3MG7 - chains B and C of the 28 polymer chains in the assembly; structure by X-ray diffraction, 2.78 A resolution.

== Chain B ==
Protein: Proteasome component Y13
From: Saccharomyces cerevisiae
Notes: EC 3.4.25.1
UniProtKB: P23638 (PSA4_YEAST); the construct lacks a stretch of the UniProt sequence and is renumbered around it, so the offset changes along the chain: 3-63 = UniProt 1-61; 64-144 = UniProt 63-143; 145-200 = UniProt 145-200; 202-204 = UniProt 201-203; 2 more segments
Chain sequence (245 residues; row label = number of the first residue in the row; note: 1 number in that range is skipped by the numbering (no residue carries it; nothing is unmodelled there); a row labelled like 204A-204B holds insertion residues (204A, then the next letters in order)):
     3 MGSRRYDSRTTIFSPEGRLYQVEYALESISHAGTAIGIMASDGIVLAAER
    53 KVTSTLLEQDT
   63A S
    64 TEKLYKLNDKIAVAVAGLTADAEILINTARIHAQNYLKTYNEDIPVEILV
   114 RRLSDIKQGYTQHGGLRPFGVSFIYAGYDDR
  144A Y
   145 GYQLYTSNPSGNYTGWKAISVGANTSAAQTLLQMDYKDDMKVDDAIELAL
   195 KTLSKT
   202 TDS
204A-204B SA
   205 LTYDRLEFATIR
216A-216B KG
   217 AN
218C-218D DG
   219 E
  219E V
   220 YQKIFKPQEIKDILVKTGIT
Not modelled in the structure: 3-12
Swiss-Prot annotation at these positions:
  - cross-link (Glycyl lysine isopeptide (Lys-Gly)): Lys-101 (interchain with G-Cter in ubiquitin), Lys-199 (interchain with G-Cter in ubiquitin), Lys-225 (interchain with G-Cter in ubiquitin)

== Chain C ==
Protein: Proteasome component PRE6
From: Saccharomyces cerevisiae
Notes: EC 3.4.25.1
UniProtKB: P40303 (PSA7_YEAST); the construct lacks a stretch of the UniProt sequence and is renumbered around it, so the offset changes along the chain: 5-62 = UniProt 1-58; 63-143 = UniProt 60-140; 145-180 = UniProt 144-179; 182-203 = UniProt 184-205; 1 more segments
Chain sequence (243 residues; each row starts with the number of its first residue; note: 3 numbers in that range are skipped by the numbering (no residue carries them; nothing is unmodelled there); a row labelled like 180A-180D holds insertion residues (180A, then the next letters in order)):
     5 MSGYDRALSIFSPDGHIFQVEYALEAVKRGTCAVGVKGKNCVVLGCERRS
    55 TLKLQDTR
   62A I
    63 TPSKVSKIDSHVVLSFSGLNADSRILIEKARVEAQSHRLTLEDPVTVEYL
   113 TRYVAGVQQRYTQSGGVRPFGVSTLIAGFDP
  143A R
   144 D
  144B D
   145 EPKLYQTEPSGIYSSWSAQTIGRNSKTVREFLEKNY
180A-180D DRKE
   182 PPATVEECVKLTVRSLLEVVQT
   206 GAKNIEITVVKPDSDIVALSSEEINQYVTQIEQEKQEQ
Not modelled in the structure: 5-6
Swiss-Prot annotation at these positions:
  - modified residue: Thr-63 (Phosphothreonine)

== Chain B / chain C interface ==
Pairs across the interface (69):
  Thr-13(B) with Leu-12(C); Arg-130(C)
  Ile-14(B) with Leu-12(C), hydrophobic; Gln-23(C)
  Phe-15(B) with Gln-23(C), hydrogen bond (backbone-side chain); Tyr-26(C), hydrophobic; Ala-27(C), hydrophobic; Ala-30(C), hydrophobic; Leu-81(C), hydrophobic; Arg-130(C); Pro-131(C); Gly-133(C)
  Ser-16(B) with Tyr-26(C)
  Pro-17(B) with Tyr-26(C), hydrophobic; Glu-29(C)
  Glu-18(B) with Glu-29(C); Arg-33(C), hydrogen bond (backbone-side chain)
  Gly-19(B) with Tyr-26(C); Glu-29(C); Ala-30(C)
  Arg-20(B) with Arg-33(C)
  Leu-21(B) with Leu-81(C), hydrophobic; Arg-130(C)
  Met-41(B) with Asp-60(C)
  Ser-117(B) with Arg-86(C), hydrogen bond (backbone-side chain)
  Asp-118(B) with Arg-86(C), salt bridge; Ile-87(C)
  Gln-121(B) with Ala-83(C); Asp-84(C); Ile-87(C)
  Thr-124(B) with Arg-130(C), hydrogen bond (backbone-side chain)
  Gln-125(B) with Tyr-123(C); Val-129(C); Arg-130(C), hydrogen bond (backbone-backbone); Phe-132(C)
  His-126(B) with Gly-128(C); Val-129(C)
  Gly-127(B) with Tyr-8(C); Gly-128(C), hydrogen bond (backbone-backbone)
  Gly-128(B) with Tyr-8(C)
  Tyr-144A(B) with Arg-62(C), hydrogen bond (backbone-side chain); Ile-62A(C), hydrophobic
  Tyr-146(B) with Arg-62(C), hydrogen bond (backbone-side chain)
  Leu-148(B) with Ile-62A(C)
  Tyr-149(B) with Ile-62A(C)
  Ser-154(B) with Ala-83(C)
  Gly-155(B) with Ala-83(C); Arg-86(C), hydrogen bond (backbone-side chain)
  Asn-156(B) with Asn-82(C); Ala-83(C)
  Tyr-157(B) with Pro-64(C); Arg-86(C)
  Thr-158(B) with Thr-63(C)
  Gly-159(B) with Gln-59(C); Asp-60(C), hydrogen bond (backbone-backbone); Ile-62A(C); Thr-63(C), hydrogen bond (backbone-side chain)
  Trp-160(B) with Leu-56(C), hydrophobic; Leu-58(C); Gln-59(C); Asp-60(C)
  Lys-161(B) with Leu-58(C), hydrogen bond (backbone-backbone); Gln-59(C)
  Ala-162(B) with Leu-58(C)
  Gln-173(B) with Leu-56(C); Leu-58(C)
  Leu-176(B) with Leu-58(C), hydrophobic
  Gln-177(B) with Leu-58(C)
  Tyr-180(B) with Leu-58(C), hydrophobic
Other interface residues (no listed pair), chain B (38 interface residues in all): Glu-110, Arg-114, Gln-147
Other interface residues (no listed pair), chain C (30 interface residues in all): Lys-57

== Overview ==
Chain B and chain C form an interface of 38 and 30 residues respectively, with 12 hydrogen bonds and 1 salt
bridge. Polar contacts include Asp-118(B)/Arg-86(C), Phe-15(B)/Gln-23(C) and Glu-18(B)/Arg-33(C).
Chain B is Proteasome component Y13 and chain C is Proteasome component PRE6, both from Saccharomyces
cerevisiae; the structure, Structure of yeast 20S open-gate proteasome with Compound 8, was determined by
X-ray diffraction (same publication as 3MG0, 3MG6, 3MG8 and 3MG4).
